Entry 3K5G (X-ray diffraction, 2.00 A resolution); this record covers chain A.

Chain A:
Protein: Beta-secretase 1
Organism: Homo sapiens
Notes: EC 3.4.23.46; fragment: Catalytic domain
Reference sequence: P56817 (BACE1_HUMAN); aligned to UniProt positions 48-399 over residues 35-386 (the alignment contains insertions or deletions, so no single offset holds)
Amino-acid sequence (402 residues; row label = number of the first residue in the row):
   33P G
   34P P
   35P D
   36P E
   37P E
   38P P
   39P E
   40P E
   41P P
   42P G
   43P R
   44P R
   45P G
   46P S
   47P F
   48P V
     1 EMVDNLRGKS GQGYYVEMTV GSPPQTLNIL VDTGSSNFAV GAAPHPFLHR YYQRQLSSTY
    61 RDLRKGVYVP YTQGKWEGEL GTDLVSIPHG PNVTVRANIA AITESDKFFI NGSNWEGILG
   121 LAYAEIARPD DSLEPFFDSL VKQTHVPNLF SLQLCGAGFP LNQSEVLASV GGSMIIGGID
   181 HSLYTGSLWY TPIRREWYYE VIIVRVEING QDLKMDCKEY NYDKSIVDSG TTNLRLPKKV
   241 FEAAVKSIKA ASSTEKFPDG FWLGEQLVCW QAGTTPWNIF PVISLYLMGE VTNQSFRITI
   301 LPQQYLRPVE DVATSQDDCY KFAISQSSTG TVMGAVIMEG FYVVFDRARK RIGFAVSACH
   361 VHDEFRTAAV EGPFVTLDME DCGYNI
Unresolved in the structure: 33P, 34P, 35P, 36P, 37P, 38P, 39P, 40P, 41P, 42P, 43P, 44P, 45P, 158-168, 386
Disulfide bonds: Cys155-Cys359, Cys217-Cys382, Cys269-Cys319
Differences from the reference sequence: expression tag (33P, 34P)

Summary:
Chain A is Beta-secretase 1 (Homo sapiens); the structure, Human bace-1 complex with bjc060, was determined by
X-ray diffraction, deposited together with 3K5D and 3K5F.
